PDB entry 9EM9 | electron microscopy, 3.76 A resolution | chains A and B

[Chain A (and B)]
Protein: Slr0869 protein
Source organism: Synechocystis sp. PCC 6803
Notes: engineered mutation(s): GS Linker replaced BSE Domain,truncated Stalk Domain; chain B of this document is another copy of the same molecule, construct and numbering; everything in this record applies to it too
Reference sequence: P73765 (P73765_SYNY3); the construct has insertions or renumbered stretches relative to UniProt, so the offset changes along the chain: 2-473 = UniProt 2-473; 735-774 = UniProt 749-788
Amino-acid sequence (528 residues; row label = number of the first residue in the row; note: 252 numbers in that range are skipped by the numbering (no residue carries them; nothing is unmodelled there)):
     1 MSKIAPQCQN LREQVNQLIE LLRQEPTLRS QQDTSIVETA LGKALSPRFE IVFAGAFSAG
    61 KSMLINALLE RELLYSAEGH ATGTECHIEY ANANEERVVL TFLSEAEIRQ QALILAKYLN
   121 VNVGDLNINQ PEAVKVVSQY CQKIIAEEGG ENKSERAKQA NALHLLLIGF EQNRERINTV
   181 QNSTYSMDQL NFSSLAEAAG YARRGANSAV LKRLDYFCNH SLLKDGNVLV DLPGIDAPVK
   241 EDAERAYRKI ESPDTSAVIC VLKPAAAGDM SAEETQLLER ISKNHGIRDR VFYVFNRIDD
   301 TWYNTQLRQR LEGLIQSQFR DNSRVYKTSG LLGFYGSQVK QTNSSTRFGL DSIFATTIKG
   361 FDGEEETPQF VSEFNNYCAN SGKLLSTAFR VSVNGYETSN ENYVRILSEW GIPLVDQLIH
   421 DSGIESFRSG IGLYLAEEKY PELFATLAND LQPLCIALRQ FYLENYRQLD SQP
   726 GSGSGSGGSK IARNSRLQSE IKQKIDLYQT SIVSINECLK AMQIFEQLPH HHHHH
Disordered / not traced: 1, 726-734, 775-780
Differences from the reference sequence: initiating methionine (1); linker (726-734); expression tag (775-780)
Disulfide bonds: C8-C763
Ion coordination: Mg2+: T82 (together with GMP-PNP)
Ligand contacts: GMP-PNP (GNP; phosphoaminophosphonic acid-guanylate ester): A56, F57, S58, A59, G60, K61, S62, M63, Y75, S76, A77, E78, G79, H80, A81, T82, L232, P233, G234, N296, R297, D299, S329, G330, L331, Q369, E373
Reported in the primary citation:
  - binding site for GMP-PNP: K61, D299

[Chain A / chain B interface]
Contacting residue pairs (66; chain A residue first):
  F57(A) with A267(B)
  E78(A) with A267(B); L307(B); R310(B), hydrogen bond (backbone-side chain)
  E151(A) with S317(B), hydrogen bond; Q318(B)
  N152(A) with T275(B); Q318(B), hydrogen bond (backbone-side chain)
  K153(A) with E279(B); Q318(B), hydrogen bond (side chain-backbone)
  S154(A) with E279(B), hydrogen bond
  E155(A) with E279(B), hydrogen bond (backbone-side chain)
  K158(A) with T275(B)
  A267(A) with F57(B); E78(B)
  T275(A) with N152(B); K158(B)
  E279(A) with K153(B); S154(B), hydrogen bond; E155(B), hydrogen bond (side chain-backbone)
  Y303(A) with S372(B), hydrogen bond (backbone-side chain); N376(B)
  N304(A) with Q369(B), hydrogen bond
  T305(A) with T357(B); E366(B); T367(B)
  L307(A) with E78(B)
  R308(A) with E366(B), salt bridge
  R310(A) with E78(B), hydrogen bond (side chain-backbone)
  S317(A) with E151(B), hydrogen bond
  Q318(A) with E151(B); N152(B), hydrogen bond (side chain-backbone); K153(B), hydrogen bond (backbone-side chain)
  T357(A) with T305(B)
  E366(A) with T305(B); R308(B), salt bridge
  T367(A) with T305(B)
  Q369(A) with N304(B), hydrogen bond
  V371(A) with N380(B)
  S372(A) with Y303(B), hydrogen bond (side chain-backbone); N380(B), hydrogen bond (backbone-side chain)
  N375(A) with N380(B), hydrogen bond
  N376(A) with Y303(B); N376(B); N380(B), hydrogen bond
  C378(A) with G395(B)
  N380(A) with V371(B); S372(B), hydrogen bond (side chain-backbone); N375(B), hydrogen bond; N376(B), hydrogen bond; S399(B)
  L385(A) with G395(B); E397(B)
  R390(A) with Y396(B)
  V391(A) with G395(B), hydrogen bond (backbone-backbone)
  S392(A) with V393(B); N394(B)
  V393(A) with S392(B); V393(B), hydrogen bond (backbone-backbone)
  N394(A) with S392(B)
  G395(A) with C378(B); L385(B); V391(B), hydrogen bond (backbone-backbone)
  Y396(A) with R390(B)
  E397(A) with L385(B)
  S399(A) with N380(B)
Also at the interface, not in a pair above, chain A (59 interface residues in all): S58, A77, G79, G150, R156, D236, A266, G268, D269, M270, A272, L278, Y293, Q306, Q309, F319, F361, A379, L384, T398
Also at the interface, not in a pair above, chain B (58 interface residues in all): S58, A77, G79, G150, R156, D236, A266, G268, D269, M270, A272, L278, Y293, Q306, Q309, F319, F361, A379, L384

[Overview]
59 residues of chain A face 58 of chain B across their interface, with 25 hydrogen bonds and 2 salt bridges.
Among the polar pairs are R308(A)-E366(B), E78(A)-R310(B) and E151(A)-S317(B). Ligands of chain A: GMP-PNP.
The paper reports a binding site for GMP-PNP at K61(A) and D299(A).
Chain A and chain B are both Slr0869 protein (Synechocystis sp. PCC 6803); the structure, Structure of SynDLP
MGD with GMPPNP, was determined by electron microscopy, deposited together with 9EM7 and 9EM8.
